Entry 7TJJ (electron microscopy, 2.70 A resolution); this record covers chains D and E of the 9 polymer chains in the assembly.

Chain D:
Molecule: Origin recognition complex subunit 4
Source organism: Saccharomyces cerevisiae
UniProtKB: P54791 (ORC4_YEAST); numbering as in UniProt (aligned over 1-529)
Chain sequence (532 residues; each row starts with the number of its first residue; numbers below 1 keep their minus sign (Ser-2 is residue -2)):
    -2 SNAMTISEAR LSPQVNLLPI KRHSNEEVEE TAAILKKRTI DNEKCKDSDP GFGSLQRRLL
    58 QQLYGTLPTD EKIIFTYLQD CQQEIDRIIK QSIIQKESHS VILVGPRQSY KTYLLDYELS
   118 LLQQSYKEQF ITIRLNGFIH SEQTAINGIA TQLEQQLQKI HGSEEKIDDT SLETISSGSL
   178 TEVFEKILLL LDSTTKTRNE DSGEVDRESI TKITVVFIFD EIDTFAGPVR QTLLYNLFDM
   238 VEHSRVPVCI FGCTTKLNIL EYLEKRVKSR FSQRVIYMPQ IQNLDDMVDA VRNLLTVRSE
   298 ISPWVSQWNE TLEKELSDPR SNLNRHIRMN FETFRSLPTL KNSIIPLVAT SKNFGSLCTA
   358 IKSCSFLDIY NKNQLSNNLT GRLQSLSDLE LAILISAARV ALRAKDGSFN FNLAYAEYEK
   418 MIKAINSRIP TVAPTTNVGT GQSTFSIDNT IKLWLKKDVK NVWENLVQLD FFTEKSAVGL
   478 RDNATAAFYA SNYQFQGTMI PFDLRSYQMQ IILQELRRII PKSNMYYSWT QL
Not modelled in the structure: -2 to 45, 159-170, 190-207, 426-446
Differences from the reference sequence: expression tag (-2 to 0)
Ion coordination: Mg2+: Thr109 (together with ATP)
Residues lining bound ligands:
  - ATP (adenosine-5'-triphosphate), molecule 1: Tyr61, Gly62, Pro103, Arg104, Gln105, Ser106, Tyr107, Lys108, Thr109, Tyr110, Asp113, Thr252, Pro335, Lys338
  - ATP, molecule 2: His240, Arg263, Arg267
Swiss-Prot annotation at these positions:
  - modified residue: Ser9 (Phosphoserine)

Chain E:
Molecule: Origin recognition complex subunit 5
Source organism: Saccharomyces cerevisiae
UniProtKB: P50874 (ORC5_YEAST); residue numbers follow UniProt; this construct covers 1-479
Chain sequence (479 residues; numbered 1 to 479; the number before each row is that of its first residue):
     1 MNVTTPEVAF REYQTNCLAS YISADPDITP SNLILQGYSG TGKTYTLKKY FNANPNLHAV
    61 WLEPVELVSW KPLLQAIART VQYKLKTLYP NIPTTDYDPL QVEEPFLLVK TLHNIFVQYE
   121 SLQEKTCLFL ILDGFDSLQD LDAALFNKYI KLNELLPKDS KINIKFIYTM LETSFLQRYS
   181 THCIPTVMFP RYNVDEVSTI LVMSRCGELM EDSCLRKRII EEQITDCTDD QFQNVAANFI
   241 HLIVQAFHSY TGNDIFALND LIDFKWPKYV SRITKENIFE PLALYKSAIK LFLSTDDNLS
   301 ENGQGESAIT TNRDDLENSQ TYDLSIISKY LLIASYICSY LEPRYDASIF SRKTRIIQGR
   361 AAYGRRKKKE VNPRYLQPSL FAIERLLAIF QAIFPIQGKA ESGSLSALRE ESLMKANIEV
   421 FQNLSELHTL KLIATTMNKN IDYLSPKVRW KVNVPWEIIK EISESVHFNI SDYFSDIHE
Not modelled in the structure: 1, 223-228, 300-322, 397-406, 479
Ion coordination: Mg2+: Thr44 (together with ATP)
Residues lining bound ligands: ATP (adenosine-5'-triphosphate): Val8, Ala9, Phe10, Arg11, Tyr38, Ser39, Gly40, Thr41, Gly42, Lys43, Thr44, Tyr45, Leu171, Tyr192, Ile200, Met203, Ile255, Phe256
Swiss-Prot annotation at these positions:
  - binding site (ATP): Gly37 to Thr44

Interface between chain D and chain E:
Residue-residue contacts (108; chain D residue first):
  Leu57(D) - Ile28(E)  hydrophobic
  Gln58(D) - Ile28(E)
  Tyr61(D) - Tyr21(E)
  Tyr61(D) - Asp27(E)
  Tyr61(D) - Ile28(E)
  Tyr61(D) - Thr29(E)
  Tyr61(D) - Pro30(E)
  Thr63(D) - Asp27(E)  hydrogen bond (side chain-backbone)
  Arg104(D) - Thr181(E)
  Arg104(D) - His182(E)
  Gln105(D) - Thr181(E)
  Gln105(D) - His182(E)
  Gln105(D) - Cys183(E)
  Thr109(D) - Glu154(E)
  Asp113(D) - Lys158(E)  salt bridge
  Arg131(D) - Lys158(E)
  Asn133(D) - Lys151(E)
  Phe135(D) - Asn147(E)
  Phe135(D) - Lys148(E)
  Ile136(D) - Pro105(E)  hydrophobic
  Ile136(D) - Phe106(E)
  Ile136(D) - Lys148(E)
  Ile136(D) - Lys151(E)
  Ile136(D) - Leu155(E)  hydrophobic
  His137(D) - Phe106(E)
  His137(D) - Leu155(E)
  Asn144(D) - Phe106(E)
  Gly145(D) - Phe106(E)
  Thr148(D) - Phe106(E)
  Gln152(D) - His113(E)
  Ser333(D) - Cys183(E)
  Pro335(D) - Cys183(E)  hydrophobic
  Thr336(D) - Cys183(E)
  Asn339(D) - Tyr21(E)  hydrogen bond (backbone-side chain)
  Asn339(D) - Cys183(E)  hydrogen bond (side chain-backbone)
  Asn339(D) - Ile184(E)
  Asn339(D) - Pro185(E)
  Ile342(D) - Tyr21(E)  hydrophobic
  Pro343(D) - Ser20(E)
  Pro343(D) - Tyr21(E)
  Ala346(D) - Ser20(E)
  Thr347(D) - Ser20(E)
  Phe363(D) - Tyr13(E)  hydrophobic
  Ile366(D) - Tyr13(E)  hydrophobic
  Tyr367(D) - Tyr13(E)
  Asn370(D) - Tyr13(E)
  Asn370(D) - Gln14(E)
  Asn370(D) - Met188(E)  hydrogen bond (side chain-backbone)
  Gln371(D) - Thr186(E)  hydrogen bond (side chain-backbone)
  Gln371(D) - Met188(E)
  Ser373(D) - Met188(E)
  Ser373(D) - Pro190(E)
  Asn374(D) - Gln36(E)  hydrogen bond
  Asn374(D) - Gly37(E)
  Asn374(D) - Thr173(E)  hydrogen bond (backbone-side chain)
  Asn374(D) - Met188(E)
  Asn374(D) - Phe189(E)  hydrogen bond (side chain-backbone)
  Asn374(D) - Pro190(E)
  Arg379(D) - Tyr38(E)  hydrogen bond
  Arg379(D) - Thr173(E)
  Ser382(D) - Arg191(E)  hydrogen bond
  Ser382(D) - Asn253(E)  hydrogen bond (backbone-side chain)
  Ser384(D) - Ser249(E)  hydrogen bond (side chain-backbone)
  Asp385(D) - Ser249(E)  hydrogen bond
  Leu386(D) - Ser249(E)
  Glu387(D) - Gly252(E)
  Asn407(D) - Tyr375(E)  hydrogen bond (side chain-backbone)
  Asn409(D) - Tyr375(E)
  Leu410(D) - Tyr375(E)  hydrophobic
  Trp451(D) - Tyr250(E)  hydrophobic
  Trp451(D) - Thr295(E)
  Lys453(D) - Glu457(E)
  Asp455(D) - Tyr250(E)
  Asp455(D) - Thr295(E)  hydrogen bond
  Asn458(D) - Tyr250(E)  hydrogen bond (side chain-backbone)
  Val459(D) - Ser249(E)
  Val459(D) - Tyr250(E)
  Asn462(D) - Thr251(E)
  Leu466(D) - Tyr38(E)  hydrophobic
  Leu466(D) - Arg191(E)
  Asp467(D) - Ser174(E)
  Leu477(D) - Leu141(E)
  Leu477(D) - Asp142(E)
  Leu477(D) - Ala143(E)  hydrophobic
  Leu477(D) - Phe175(E)  hydrophobic
  Leu477(D) - Arg178(E)
  Arg478(D) - Asp142(E)
  Arg478(D) - Ala143(E)  hydrogen bond (backbone-backbone)
  Asp479(D) - Asp142(E)
  Asp479(D) - Ala143(E)
  Asp479(D) - Ala144(E)  hydrogen bond (backbone-backbone)
  Asn480(D) - Asp142(E)
  Ala481(D) - Asp142(E)  hydrogen bond (backbone-side chain)
  Tyr490(D) - Lys439(E)
  Gln491(D) - Lys439(E)
  Gln493(D) - Thr436(E)
  Met496(D) - Asn438(E)  hydrogen bond
  Met496(D) - Asn453(E)
  Ile497(D) - Gln377(E)
  Pro498(D) - Asn453(E)
  Pro498(D) - Pro455(E)  hydrophobic
  Asp500(D) - Pro455(E)
  Asp500(D) - Glu457(E)
  Leu501(D) - Tyr340(E)
  Leu501(D) - Tyr375(E)
  Leu501(D) - Leu376(E)
  Leu501(D) - Gln377(E)  hydrogen bond (backbone-side chain)
  Leu501(D) - Pro378(E)
Other interface residues (no listed pair), chain D (73 interface residues in all): Arg54, Thr141, Asp217, Leu383, Ala413, Lys454, Gln465, Ala484, Ser488, Asn489, Ser503
Other interface residues (no listed pair), chain E (68 interface residues in all): Asn16, Glu104, Lys110, Asp140, Leu152, Val187, Ala246, Phe247, His248, Ser294, Val371, Arg374, Lys451

In short:
The interface between chain D and chain E involves 73 residues on one side and 68 on the other, with 21
hydrogen bonds and 1 salt bridge. Among the polar pairs are Asp113(D)-Lys158(E), Thr63(D)-Asp27(E) and
Asn339(D)-Tyr21(E). Bound to chain D: ATP.
Here chain D is Origin recognition complex subunit 4 and chain E is Origin recognition complex subunit 5, both
from Saccharomyces cerevisiae. Entry 7TJJ (S. cerevisiae ORC bound to 84 bp ARS1 DNA and Cdc6 (state 1) with
docked Orc6 ...) was determined by electron microscopy, deposited together with 7TJF, 7TJH, 7TJI and 7TJK.
